8R7P - chains A and J of the 12 polymer chains in the assembly; structure by electron microscopy, 2.53 A resolution.

# Chain A (and J)
Protein: Gap junction delta-2 protein
Organism: Homo sapiens
Notes: chain J of this document is another copy of the same molecule, construct and numbering; everything in this record applies to it too
UniProt: Q9UKL4 (CXD2_HUMAN); residue numbers follow UniProt; this construct covers 1-321
Sequence (330 residues; each row starts with the number of its first residue):
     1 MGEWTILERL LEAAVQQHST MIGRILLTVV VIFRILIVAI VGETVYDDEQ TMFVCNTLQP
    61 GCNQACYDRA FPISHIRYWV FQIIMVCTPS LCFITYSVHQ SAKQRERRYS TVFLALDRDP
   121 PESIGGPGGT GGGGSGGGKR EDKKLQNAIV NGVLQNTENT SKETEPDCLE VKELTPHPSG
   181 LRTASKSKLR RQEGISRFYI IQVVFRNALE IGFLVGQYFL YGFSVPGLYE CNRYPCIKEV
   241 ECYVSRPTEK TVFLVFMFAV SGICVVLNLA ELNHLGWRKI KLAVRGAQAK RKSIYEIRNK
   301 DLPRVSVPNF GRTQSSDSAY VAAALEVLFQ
Disordered / not traced: 1-18, 103-193, 283-330
Construct notes: expression tag (322-330)
Cystine bridges: Cys55-Cys242, Cys62-Cys236, Cys66-Cys231

# How chain A and chain J interact
Contacting residue pairs - 5 pairs, chain A then chain J:
  Leu58(A) with Pro60(J), hydrophobic
  Gln59(A) with Gln59(J), hydrogen bond
  Pro60(A) with Leu58(J), hydrophobic
  Tyr234(A) with Ile237(J)
  Ile237(A) with Tyr234(J)

# In short
The chain A/chain J interface involves 5 residues from each chain, with 1 hydrogen bond. Its one
hydrogen-bonded contact is Gln59(A)-Gln59(J).
Chain A and chain J are both Gap junction delta-2 protein (Homo sapiens); the structure, human connexin-36 gap
junction channel, was determined by electron microscopy, deposited together with 8R7R, 8QOJ and 8R7Q.
